Entry 4NUI (X-ray diffraction, 1.70 A resolution); this record covers chain A.

[Chain A]
Name: Ancylostoma secreted protein 2
From: Necator americanus
UniProtKB: J9ULM6 (J9ULM6_NECAM); numbering as in UniProt (aligned over 1-210)
Amino-acid sequence (210 residues; row label = number of the first residue in the row):
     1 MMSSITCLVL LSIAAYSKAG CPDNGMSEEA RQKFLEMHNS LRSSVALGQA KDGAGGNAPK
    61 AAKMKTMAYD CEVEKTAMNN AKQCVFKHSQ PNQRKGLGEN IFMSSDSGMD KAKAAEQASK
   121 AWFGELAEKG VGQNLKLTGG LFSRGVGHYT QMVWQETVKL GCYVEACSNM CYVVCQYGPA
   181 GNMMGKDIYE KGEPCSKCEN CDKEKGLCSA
Not modelled in the structure: 1-17
Disulfides: C21-C71, C84-C167, C162-C175, C195-C201, C198-C208
Metal / ion sites: Co2+: H88, H148
What the authors report for this chain:
  - Co2+ coordination: H88, H148
  - mutagenesis - H88A: abolished catalytic activity
  - catalytic residues: H88
  - catalytic residues: E99, E125, H148 (proposed by the authors, not directly observed)

[In short]
The Co2+ site is built by H88 and H148. The paper reports catalytic residues H88, E99 and E125 among others;
H88A abolishes catalytic activity.
Chain A is Ancylostoma secreted protein 2 (Necator americanus); the structure, Crystal structure of
cobalt-bound Na-ASP-2, was determined by X-ray diffraction together with 4NUK, 4NUN and 4NUO from the same
study.
